Entry 3WTV (X-ray diffraction, 2.70 A resolution); this record covers chains C and D of the 5 polymer chains in the assembly.

Chain C:
Molecule: Protein C-ets-1
Source organism: Homo sapiens
UniProtKB: P14921 (ETS1_HUMAN); numbering as in UniProt (aligned over 276-441)
Amino-acid sequence (166 residues; row label = number of the first residue in the row):
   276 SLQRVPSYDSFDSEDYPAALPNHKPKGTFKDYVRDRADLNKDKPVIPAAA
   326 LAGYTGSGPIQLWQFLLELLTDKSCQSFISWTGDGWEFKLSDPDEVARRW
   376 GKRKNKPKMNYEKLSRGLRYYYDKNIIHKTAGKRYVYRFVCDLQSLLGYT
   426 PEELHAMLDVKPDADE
Unresolved in the structure: 276-318, 437-441
UniProt features mapped onto this chain:
  - DNA-binding region: Ile-335 to Val-415 (ETS)
  - region: Phe-304 to Ala-312 (Helix HI-1), Ala-323 to Thr-330 (Helix HI-2), Leu-418 to Leu-422 (Helix H4), Pro-426 to Met-432 (Helix H5)
  - modified residue: Ser-282 (Phosphoserine), Ser-285 (Phosphoserine), Lys-305 (N6-acetyllysine)
What the authors report for this chain:
  - mutagenesis - G333P, P334G: abolished binding to phosphorylated Ets1 with Runx1
  - mutagenesis - G333P, P334G: decreased signaling in response to phosphorylated Ets1 and Runx1
  - post-translational modification sites: Ser-282, Ser-285 (citing earlier work)
  - mutagenesis - G333P, P334G: abolished binding to Runt-related transcription factor 1
  - mutagenesis - G333P, P334G: decreased signaling with Runt-related transcription factor 1
  - mutagenesis - G333P, P334G: unchanged binding to Pax5

Chain D:
Molecule: 15-nt DNA strand
Sequence (15 nucleotides; row label = number of the first residue in the row):
     1 GAAGCCACATCCTCT

Chain C / chain D interface:
Pairs across the interface (15; chain C residue first):
  Gln-336(C) / DA7(D)  phosphate contact
  Gln-336(C) / DC8(D)  phosphate contact
  Leu-337(C) / DC8(D)  hydrogen bond to the phosphate
  Trp-375(C) / DA9(D)  hydrogen bond to the phosphate
  Lys-379(C) / DC8(D)  hydrogen bond to the phosphate
  Lys-379(C) / DA9(D)  salt bridge to the phosphate
  Lys-383(C) / DT10(D)  phosphate contact
  Met-384(C) / DA9(D)  phosphate contact
  Met-384(C) / DT10(D)  phosphate contact
  Lys-388(C) / DT10(D)  salt bridge to the phosphate
  Arg-391(C) / DT10(D)  base contact
  Arg-391(C) / DC11(D)  base contact
  Tyr-395(C) / DA9(D)  hydrogen bond to the base
  Tyr-396(C) / DC8(D)  hydrogen bond to the phosphate
  Lys-399(C) / DA7(D)  salt bridge to the phosphate
Other interface residues (no listed pair), chain C (12 interface residues in all): Lys-381

In short:
12 residues of chain C and 5 residues of chain D are in contact; the contacts include 5 hydrogen bonds and 3
salt bridges. Polar pairs include Tyr-395(C)/DA9(D), Leu-337(C)/DC8(D) and Trp-375(C)/DA9(D). From the paper:
G333P and P334G of chain C abolish binding to phosphorylated Ets1 with Runx1; modification sites Ser-282(C)
and Ser-285(C).
Chain C is Protein C-ets-1 (Homo sapiens) and chain D is a 15-nt DNA strand; the structure, Crystal structure
of the complex comprised of ETS1(V170G), RUNX1, CBFBETA, and the tcralpha gene enhancer DNA, was determined by
X-ray diffraction together with 3WTS, 3WTT, 3WTU, 3WTW, 3WTX and 3WU1 from the same study.
